8S6M - chains R and L of the 5 polymer chains in the assembly; structure by X-ray diffraction, 1.67 A resolution.

[Chain R]
Name: Spike protein S1
From: Severe acute respiratory syndrome coronavirus 2
UniProtKB: P0DTC2 (SPIKE_SARS2); numbering as in UniProt (aligned over 328-531)
Chain sequence (269 residues; numbered 309 to 577; the number before each row is that of its first residue):
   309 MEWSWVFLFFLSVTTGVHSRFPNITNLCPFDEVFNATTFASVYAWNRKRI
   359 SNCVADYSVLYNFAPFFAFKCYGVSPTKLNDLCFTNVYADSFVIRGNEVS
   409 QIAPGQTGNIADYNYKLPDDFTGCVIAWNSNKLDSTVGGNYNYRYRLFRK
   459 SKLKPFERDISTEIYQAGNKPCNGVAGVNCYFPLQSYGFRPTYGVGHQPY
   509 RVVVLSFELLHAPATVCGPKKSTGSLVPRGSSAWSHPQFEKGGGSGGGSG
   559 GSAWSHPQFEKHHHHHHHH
Unresolved in the structure: 309-332, 529-577
Cystine bridges: Cys336-Cys361, Cys379-Cys432, Cys391-Cys525, Cys480-Cys488
Glycans and other covalent adducts: N-acetylglucosamine (NAG) linked to Asn343
Differences from the reference sequence: initiating methionine (309); expression tag (310-327, 532-577); variant Asp339 (Gly in P0DTC2), Thr346 (Arg in P0DTC2), Phe371 (Ser in P0DTC2), Pro373 (Ser in P0DTC2), Phe375 (Ser in P0DTC2), Ala376 (Thr in P0DTC2), Asn405 (Asp in P0DTC2), Ser408 (Arg in P0DTC2), Asn417 (Lys in P0DTC2), Lys440 (Asn in P0DTC2), Thr444 (Lys in P0DTC2), Arg452 (Leu in P0DTC2), Lys460 (Asn in P0DTC2), Asn477 (Ser in P0DTC2), Lys478 (Thr in P0DTC2), Ala484 (Glu in P0DTC2), Val486 (Phe in P0DTC2), Arg498 (Gln in P0DTC2), Tyr501 (Asn in P0DTC2), His505 (Tyr in P0DTC2)
Bound ions: Ni2+: His519 (together with 1,2-ethanediol) (shared with His192(L) of chain L)
What the authors report for this chain:
  - mutagenesis - L455S: unchanged binding to VIR-7229

[Chain L]
Name: S2V29 Fab light chain
From: Homo sapiens
Notes: antibody fragment or engineered binder
Chain sequence (216 residues; each row starts with the number of its first residue):
     1 ESVLTQPRSVSGSPGQSVTISCTGTSSDVGAYNYVSWYQQHPGKAPKFMI
    51 YDVDQRPSGVPDRFSGSKSGNTASLIISGLQAEDEADYYCSSYAGSYIWV
   101 FGGGTQLTVLGQPKAAPSVTLFPPSSEELQANKATLVCLISDFYPGAVTV
   151 AWKADSSPVKAGVETTTPSKQSNNKYAASSYLSLTPEQWKSHRSYSCQVT
   201 HEGSTVEKTVAPTECS
Unresolved in the structure: 215-216
Cystine bridges: Cys22-Cys90, Cys138-Cys197
Modified residues: Glu1 (pyroglutamic acid; PCA)
Bound ions: Ni2+: His192 (together with 1,2-ethanediol) (shared with His519(R) of chain R)

[Chain R / chain L interface]
Contacting residue pairs (12; chain R residue first):
  Arg403(R) - Asn33(L)
  Arg403(R) - Asp52(L)  salt bridge
  Asn405(R) - Asn33(L)
  Gln409(R) - Tyr34(L)  hydrogen bond
  Thr415(R) - Tyr97(L)
  Gly416(R) - Tyr34(L)
  Asn417(R) - Tyr34(L)  hydrogen bond (backbone-side chain)
  Asp420(R) - Tyr97(L)  hydrogen bond
  Tyr453(R) - Gln55(L)
  Lys460(R) - Tyr97(L)
  Gln493(R) - Gln55(L)  hydrogen bond
  His505(R) - Asn33(L)
Interface residues without a listed pair, chain L (6 interface residues in all): Tyr51

[In short]
11 residues of chain R and 6 residues of chain L are in contact, with 4 hydrogen bonds and 1 salt bridge.
Among the polar pairs are Arg403(R)-Asp52(L), Gln409(R)-Tyr34(L) and Asn417(R)-Tyr34(L). N-acetylglucosamine
is covalently linked to Asn343(R). From the paper: L455S of chain R leaves binding to VIR-7229 unchanged.
Here chain R is Spike protein S1 (Severe acute respiratory syndrome coronavirus 2) and chain L is S2V29 Fab
light chain (Homo sapiens). Entry 8S6M (SARS-CoV-2 BQ.1.1 RBD bound to the S2V29 and the S2H97 Fab fragments)
was determined by X-ray diffraction (same publication as 9ASD, 9ATM and 9AU2).
